9DQH - chains A and B of the 5 polymer chains in the assembly; structure by electron microscopy, 2.92 A resolution.

# Chain A
Protein: Mas-related G-protein coupled receptor member D
From: Homo sapiens
UniProt: Q8TDS7 (MRGRD_HUMAN); residues 2-321 here = UniProt positions 2-321
Sequence (322 residues; numbered 0 to 321; the number before each row is that of its first residue; numbering starts at 0):
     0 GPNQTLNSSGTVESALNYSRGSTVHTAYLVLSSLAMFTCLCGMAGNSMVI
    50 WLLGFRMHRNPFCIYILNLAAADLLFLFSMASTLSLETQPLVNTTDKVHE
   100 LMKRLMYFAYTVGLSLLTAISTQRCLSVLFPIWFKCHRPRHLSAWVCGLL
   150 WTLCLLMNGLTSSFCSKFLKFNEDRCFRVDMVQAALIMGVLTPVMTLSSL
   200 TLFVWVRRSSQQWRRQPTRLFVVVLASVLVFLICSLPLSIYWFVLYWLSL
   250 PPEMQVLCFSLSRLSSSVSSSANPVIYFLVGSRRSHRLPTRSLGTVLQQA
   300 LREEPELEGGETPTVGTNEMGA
Not modelled in the structure: 0-20, 53-59, 280-321
Differences from the reference sequence: expression tag (0-1)
Disulfide bonds: Cys164-Cys175
Residues lining bound ligands: A1BE2 (2-({1-[2-(4-chlorophenyl)-2-methylpropanoyl]piperidin-4-yl}amino)-5,6,7,8-tetrahydroquinazolin-4(3H)-one): Lys102, Arg103, Tyr106, Tyr109, Thr110, Asn157, Thr160, Cys164, Phe170, Cys175, Asp179, Met180, Gln182, Ala183, Ile186, Leu237, Ser238, Trp241, Phe242, Tyr245

# Chain B
Protein: Gs-mini-Gq chimera
From: Homo sapiens
Sequence (246 residues; numbered 1 to 246; the number before each row is that of its first residue):
     1 MGSTVSAEDKAAAERSKMIDKNLREDGEKARRTLRLLLLGADNSGKSTIV
    51 KQMRILHGGSGGSGGTSGIFETKFQVDKVNFHMFDVGGQRDERRKWIQCF
   101 NDVTAIIFVVDSSDYNRLQEALNDFKSIWNNRWLRTISVILFLNKQDLLA
   151 EKVLAGKSKIEDYFPEFARYTTPEDATPEPGEDPRVTRAKYFIRKEFVDI
   201 STASGDGRHICYPHFTCAVDTENARRIFNDCKDIILQMNLREYNLV
Not modelled in the structure: 1-4, 52-67, 88-92, 174-182

# Chain A / chain B interface
Residue-residue contacts (33):
  Phe61(A) with Tyr243(B), hydrophobic
  Gln122(A) with Tyr243(B), hydrogen bond
  Arg123(A) with Tyr243(B)
  Ser126(A) with Leu236(B); Asn239(B), hydrogen bond (backbone-side chain); Tyr243(B)
  Val127(A) with Leu236(B), hydrophobic; Leu240(B), hydrophobic
  Pro130(A) with Ile235(B); Leu236(B); Asn239(B)
  Ile131(A) with Val79(B), hydrophobic; Phe228(B), hydrophobic; Lys232(B); Ile235(B), hydrophobic
  Phe133(A) with Asn239(B); Tyr243(B)
  Lys134(A) with Arg31(B); Ile235(B); Met238(B)
  Cys135(A) with Arg31(B); Leu34(B), hydrophobic
  His136(A) with Arg32(B), hydrogen bond
  Arg137(A) with Arg31(B), hydrogen bond (backbone-side chain)
  Val205(A) with Leu240(B), hydrophobic
  Ser208(A) with Leu236(B)
  Trp212(A) with Asp233(B); Gln237(B)
  Arg218(A) with Asn244(B), hydrogen bond (side chain-backbone); Leu245(B)
  Leu219(A) with Leu240(B), hydrophobic; Leu245(B), hydrophobic
  Val279(A) with Asn244(B)
Other interface residues (no listed pair), chain A (21 interface residues in all): Arg139, Pro216, Val222
Other interface residues (no listed pair), chain B (17 interface residues in all): Val246

# Overview
Chain A and chain B form an interface of 21 and 17 residues respectively; the contacts include 5 hydrogen
bonds. Polar pairs include Gln122(A)-Tyr243(B), Ser126(A)-Asn239(B) and His136(A)-Arg32(B). Chain A binds
compound A1BE2.
Here chain A is Mas-related G-protein coupled receptor member D and chain B is Gs-mini-Gq chimera, both from
Homo sapiens. Entry 9DQH (CryoEM structure of Gq-coupled MRGPRD with a new agonist EP-2825) was determined by
electron microscopy together with 9DQJ from the same study.
